3U3E - chain A; structure by X-ray diffraction, 1.21 A resolution.

[Chain A]
Molecule: Myoglobin
From: Physeter catodon
UniProt: P02185 (MYG_PHYMC); residues 0-153 here correspond to UniProt positions 1-154 (UniProt number = residue number + 1)
Chain sequence (154 residues; row label = number of the first residue in the row; numbering starts at 0):
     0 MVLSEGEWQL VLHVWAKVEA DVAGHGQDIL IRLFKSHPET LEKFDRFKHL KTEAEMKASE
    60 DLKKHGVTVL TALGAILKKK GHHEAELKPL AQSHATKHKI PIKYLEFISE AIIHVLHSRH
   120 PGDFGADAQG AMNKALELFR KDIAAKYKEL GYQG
Unresolved in the structure: 0
Curated features (UniProtKB/Swiss-Prot):
  - binding site (nitrite): His64
  - binding site (O2): His64
  - binding site (heme b): His93
  - modified residue: Ser3 (Phosphoserine), Thr67 (Phosphothreonine)
Metal / ion sites: heme Fe near His93 (its only coordinating residue here)
Ligand contacts:
  - heme (HEM): Thr39, Lys42, Phe43, Arg45, His64, Thr67, Val68, Ala71, Leu72, Leu89, Ser92, His93, His97, Ile99, Tyr103, Leu104, Ile107, Ile111, Phe138
  - phenol (IPH): Leu89, Ala90, His93, Ile99, Leu104, Phe138, Ile142, Tyr146
Reported in the primary citation:
  - binding site for phenol: His93, Tyr146
  - contacts within the chain: Ile99-Tyr146 (hydrogen bond)
  - conformationally variable residues (side-chain flip): Leu89

[Overview]
Chain A binds heme and phenol. UniProt lists nitrite-binding residue His64, O2-binding residue His64 and heme
b-binding residue His93. The paper reports a binding site for phenol at His93 and Tyr146; conformational
variability at Leu89.
Chain A is Myoglobin (Physeter catodon); the structure, Complex of Wild Type Myoglobin with Phenol in its
Proximal Cavity, was determined by X-ray diffraction together with 4H07 and 4H0B from the same study.
